9DZY - chains E and A of the 4 polymer chains in the assembly; structure by electron microscopy, 3.10 A resolution.

# Chain E
Protein: Platelet-activating factor acetylhydrolase IB subunit beta
Source organism: Homo sapiens
UniProt: P43034 (LIS1_HUMAN); residues 2-410 here = UniProt positions 2-410
Amino-acid sequence (411 residues; row label = number of the first residue in the row; numbering starts at 0):
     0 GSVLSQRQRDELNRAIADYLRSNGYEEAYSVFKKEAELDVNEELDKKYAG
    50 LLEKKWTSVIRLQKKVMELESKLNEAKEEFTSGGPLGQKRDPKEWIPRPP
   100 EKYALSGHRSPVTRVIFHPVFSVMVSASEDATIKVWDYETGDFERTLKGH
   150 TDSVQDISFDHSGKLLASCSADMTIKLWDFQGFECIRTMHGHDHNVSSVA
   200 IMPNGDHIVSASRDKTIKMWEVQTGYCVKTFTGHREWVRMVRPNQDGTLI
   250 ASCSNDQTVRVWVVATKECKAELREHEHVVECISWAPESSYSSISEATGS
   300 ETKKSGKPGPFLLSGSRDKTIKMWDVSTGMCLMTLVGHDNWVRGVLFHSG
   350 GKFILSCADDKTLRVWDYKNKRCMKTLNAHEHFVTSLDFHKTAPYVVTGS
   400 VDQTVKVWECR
Unresolved in the structure: 0-90
Sequence notes: expression tag (0-1)
Curated features (UniProtKB/Swiss-Prot):
  - region: Phe388 to Arg410 (Interaction with NDEL1)
  - modified residue: Lys53 (N6-acetyllysine), Ser109 (Phosphoserine)
  - natural variant: Phe31 (F31S: In LIS1), His149 (H149R: In LIS1), Gly162 (G162S: In LIS1), Ser169 (S169P: In SBH), Arg241 (R241P: In SBH), His277 (H277P: In LIS1), Asp317 (D317H: In LIS1)

# Chain A
Protein: Cytoplasmic dynein 1 heavy chain 1
Source organism: Homo sapiens
UniProt: Q14204 (DYHC1_HUMAN); residue numbers follow UniProt; this construct covers 2-4646
Amino-acid sequence (4843 residues; row label = number of the first residue in the row; numbers below 1 keep their minus sign (Gly-196 is residue -196)):
  -196 GDYDIPTTENLYFQGDKDCEMKRTTLDSPLGKLELSGCEQGLHRIIFLGK
  -146 GTSAADAVEVPAPAAVLGGPEPLMQATAWLNAYFHQPEAIEEFPVPALHH
   -96 PVFQQESFTRQVLWKLLKVVKFGEVISYSHLAALAGNPAATAAVKTALSG
   -46 NPVPILIPCHRVVQGDLDVGGYEGGLAVKEWLLAHEGHRLGKPGLGGSSE
     4 PGGGGGEDGSAGLEVSAVQNVADVSVLQKHLRKLVPLLLEDGGEAPAALE
    54 AALEEKSALEQMRKFLSDPQVHTVLVERSTLKEDVGDEGEEEKEFISYNI
   104 NIDIHYGVKSNSLAFIKRTPVIDADKPVSSQLRVLTLSEDSPYETLHSFI
   154 SNAVAPFFKSYIRESGKADRDGDKMAPSVEKKIAELEMGLLHLQQNIEIP
   204 EISLPIHPMITNVAKQCYERGEKPKVTDFGDKVEDPTFLNQLQSGVNRWI
   254 REIQKVTKLDRDPASGTALQEISFWLNLERALYRIQEKRESPEVLLTLDI
   304 LKHGKRFHATVSFDTDTGLKQALETVNDYNPLMKDFPLNDLLSATELDKI
   354 RQALVAIFTHLRKIRNTKYPIQRALRLVEAISRDLSSQLLKVLGTRKLMH
   404 VAYEEFEKVMVACFEVFQTWDDEYEKLQVLLRDIVKRKREENLKMVWRIN
   454 PAHRKLQARLDQMRKFRRQHEQLRAVIVRVLRPQVTAVAQQNQGEVPEPQ
   504 DMKVAEVLFDAADANAIEEVNLAYENVKEVDGLDVSKEGTEAWEAAMKRY
   554 DERIDRVETRITARLRDQLGTAKNANEMFRIFSRFNALFVRPHIRGAIRE
   604 YQTQLIQRVKDDIESLHDKFKVQYPQSQACKMSHVRDLPPVSGSIIWAKQ
   654 IDRQLTAYMKRVEDVLGKGWENHVEGQKLKQDGDSFRMKLNTQEIFDDWA
   704 RKVQQRNLGVSGRIFTIESTRVRGRTGNVLKLKVNFLPEIITLSKEVRNL
   754 KWLGFRVPLAIVNKAHQANQLYPFAISLIESVRTYERTCEKVEERNTISL
   804 LVAGLKKEVQALIAEGIALVWESYKLDPYVQRLAETVFNFQEKVDDLLII
   854 EEKIDLEVRSLETCMYDHKTFSEILNRVQKAVDDLNLHSYSNLPIWVNKL
   904 DMEIERILGVRLQAGLRAWTQVLLGQAEDKAEVDMDTDAPQVSHKPGGEP
   954 KIKNVVHELRITNQVIYLNPPIEECRYKLYQEMFAWKMVVLSLPRIQSQR
  1004 YQVGVHYELTEEEKFYRNALTRMPDGPVALEESYSAVMGIVSEVEQYVKV
  1054 WLQYQCLWDMQAENIYNRLGEDLNKWQALLVQIRKARGTFDNAETKKEFG
  1104 PVVIDYGKVQSKVNLKYDSWHKEVLSKFGQMLGSNMTEFHSQISKSRQEL
  1154 EQHSVDTASTSDAVTFITYVQSLKRKIKQFEKQVELYRNGQRLLEKQRFQ
  1204 FPPSWLYIDNIEGEWGAFNDIMRRKDSAIQQQVANLQMKIVQEDRAVESR
  1254 TTDLLTDWEKTKPVTGNLRPEEALQALTIYEGKFGRLKDDREKCAKAKEA
  1304 LELTDTGLLSGSEERVQVALEELQDLKGVWSELSKVWEQIDQMKEQPWVS
  1354 VQPRKLRQNLDALLNQLKSFPARLRQYASYEFVQRLLKGYMKINMLVIEL
  1404 KSEALKDRHWKQLMKRLHVNWVVSELTLGQIWDVDLQKNEAIVKDVLLVA
  1454 QGEMALEEFLKQIREVWNTYELDLVNYQNKCRLIRGWDDLFNKVKEHINS
  1504 VSAMKLSPYYKVFEEDALSWEDKLNRIMALFDVWIDVQRRWVYLEGIFTG
  1554 SADIKHLLPVETQRFQSISTEFLALMKKVSKSPLVMDVLNIQGVQRSLER
  1604 LADLLGKIQKALGEYLERERSSFPRFYFVGDEDLLEIIGNSKNVAKLQKH
  1654 FKKMFAGVSSIILNEDNSVVLGISSREGEEVMFKTPVSITEHPKINEWLT
  1704 LVEKEMRVTLAKLLAESVTEVEIFGKATSIDPNTYITWIDKYQAQLVVLS
  1754 AQIAWSENVETALSSMGGGGDAAPLHSVLSNVEVTLNVLADSVLMEQPPL
  1804 RRRKLEHLITELVHQRDVTRSLIKSKIDNAKSFEWLSQMRFYFDPKQTDV
  1854 LQQLSIQMANAKFNYGFEYLGVQDKLVQTPLTDRCYLTMTQALEARLGGS
  1904 PFGPAGTGKTESVKALGHQLGRFVLVFNCDETFDFQAMGRIFVGLCQVGA
  1954 WGCFDEFNRLEERMLSAVSQQVQCIQEALREHSNPNYDKTSAPITCELLN
  2004 KQVKVSPDMAIFITMNPGYAGRSNLPDNLKKLFRSLAMTKPDRQLIAQVM
  2054 LYSQGFRTAEVLANKIVPFFKLCDEQLSSQSHYDFGLRALKSVLVSAGNV
  2104 KRERIQKIKREKEERGEAVDEGEIAENLPEQEILIQSVCETMVPKLVAED
  2154 IPLLFSLLSDVFPGVQYHRGEMTALREELKKVCQEMYLTYGDGEEVGGMW
  2204 VEKVLQLYQITQINHGLMMVGPSGSGKSMAWRVLLKALERLEGVEGVAHI
  2254 IDPKAISKDHLYGTLDPNTREWTDGLFTHVLRKIIDSVRGELQKRQWIVF
  2304 DGDVDPEWVENLNSVLDDNKLLTLPNGERLSLPPNVRIMFEVQDLKYATL
  2354 ATVSRCGMVWFSEDVLSTDMIFNNFLARLRSIPLDEGEDEAQRRRKGKED
  2404 EGEEAASPMLQIQRDAATIMQPYFTSNGLVTKALEHAFQLEHIMDLTRLR
  2454 CLGSLFSMLHQACRNVAQYNANHPDFPMQIEQLERYIQRYLVYAILWSLS
  2504 GDSRLKMRAELGEYIRRITTVPLPTAPNIPIIDYEVSISGEWSPWQAKVP
  2554 QIEVETHKVAAPDVVVPTLDTVRHEALLYTWLAEHKPLVLCGPPGSGKTM
  2604 TLFSALRALPDMEVVGLNFSSATTPELLLKTFDHYCEYRRTPNGVVLAPV
  2654 QLGKWLVLFCDEINLPDMDKYGTQRVISFIRQMVEHGGFYRTSDQTWVKL
  2704 ERIQFVGACNPPTDPGRKPLSHRFLRHVPVVYVDYPGPASLTQIYGTFNR
  2754 AMLRLIPSLRTYAEPLTAAMVEFYTMSQERFTQDTQPHYIYSPREMTRWV
  2804 RGIFEALRPLETLPVEGLIRIWAHEALRLFQDRLVEDEERRWTDENIDTV
  2854 ALKHFPNIDREKAMSRPILYSNWLSKDYIPVDQEELRDYVKARLKVFYEE
  2904 ELDVPLVLFNEVLDHVLRIDRIFRQPQGHLLLIGVSGAGKTTLSRFVAWM
  2954 NGLSVYQIKVHRKYTGEDFDEDLRTVLRRSGCKNEKIAFIMDESNVLDSG
  3004 FLERMNTLLANGEVPGLFEGDEYATLMTQCKEGAQKEGLMLDSHEELYKW
  3054 FTSQVIRNLHVVFTMNPSSEGLKDRAATSPALFNRCVLNWFGDWSTEALY
  3104 QVGKEFTSKMDLEKPNYIVPDYMPVVYDKLPQPPSHREAIVNSCVFVHQT
  3154 LHQANARLAKRGGRTMAITPRHYLDFINHYANLFHEKRSELEEQQMHLNV
  3204 GLRKIKETVDQVEELRRDLRIKSQELEVKNAAANDKLKKMVKDQQEAEKK
  3254 KVMSQEIQEQLHKQQEVIADKQMSVKEDLDKVEPAVIEAQNAVKSIKKQH
  3304 LVEVRSMANPPAAVKLALESICLLLGESTTDWKQIRSIIMRENFIPTIVN
  3354 FSAEEISDAIREKMKKNYMSNPSYNYEIVNRASLACGPMVKWAIAQLNYA
  3404 DMLKRVEPLRNELQKLEDDAKDNQQKANEVEQMIRDLEASIARYKEEYAV
  3454 LISEAQAIKADLAAVEAKVNRSTALLKSLSAERERWEKTSETFKNQMSTI
  3504 AGDCLLSAAFIAYAGYFDQQMRQNLFTTWSHHLQQANIQFRTDIARTEYL
  3554 SNADERLRWQASSLPADDLCTENAIMLKRFNRYPLIIDPSGQATEFIMNE
  3604 YKDRKITRTSFLDDAFRKNLESALRFGNPLLVQDVESYDPVLNPVLNREV
  3654 RRTGGRVLITLGDQDIDLSPSFVIFLSTRDPTVEFPPDLCSRVTFVNFTV
  3704 TRSSLQSQCLNEVLKAERPDVDEKRSDLLKLQGEFQLRLRQLEKSLLQAL
  3754 NEVKGRILDDDTIITTLENLKREAAEVTRKVEETDIVMQEVETVSQQYLP
  3804 LSTACSSIYFTMESLKQIHFLYQYSLQFFLDIYHNVLYENPNLKGVTDHT
  3854 QRLSIITKDLFQVAFNRVARGMLHQDHITFAMLLARIKLKGTVGEPTYDA
  3904 EFQHFLRGNEIVLSAGSTPRIQGLTVEQAEAVVRLSCLPAFKDLIAKVQA
  3954 DEQFGIWLDSSSPEQTVPYLWSEETPATPIGQAIHRLLLIQAFRPDRLLA
  4004 MAHMFVSTNLGESFMSIMEQPLDLTHIVGTEVKPNTPVLMCSVPGYDASG
  4054 HVEDLAAEQNTQITSIAIGSAEGFNQADKAINTAVKSGRWVMLKNVHLAP
  4104 GWLMQLEKKLHSLQPHACFRLFLTMEINPKVPVNLLRAGRIFVFEPPPGV
  4154 KANMLRTFSSIPVSRICKSPNERARLYFLLAWFHAIIQERLRYAPLGWSK
  4204 KYEFGESDLRSACDTVDTWLDDTAKGRQNISPDKIPWSALKTLMAQSIYG
  4254 GRVDNEFDQRLLNTFLERLFTTRSFDSEFKLACKVDGHKDIQMPDGIRRE
  4304 EFVQWVELLPDTQTPSWLGLPNNAERVLLTTQGVDMISKMLKMQMLEDED
  4354 DLAYAETEKKTRTDSTSDGRPAWMRTLHTTASNWLHLIPQTLSHLKRTVE
  4404 NIKDPLFRFFEREVKMGAKLLQDVRQDLADVVQVCEGKKKQTNYLRTLIN
  4454 ELVKGILPRSWSHYTVPAGMTVIQWVSDFSERIKQLQNISLAAASGGAKE
  4504 LKNIHVCLGGLFVPEAYITATRQYVAQANSWSLEELCLEVNVTTSQGATL
  4554 DACSFGVTGLKLQGATCNNNKLSLSNAISTALPLTQLRWVKQTNTEKKAS
  4604 VVTLPVYLNFTRADLIFTVDFEIATKEDPRSFYERGVAVLCTE
Unresolved in the structure: -196 to 1443, 1769-1774, 1988-1995, 2115-2127, 2390-2408, 3254-3434, 3847-3848, 3896, 3975-3977, 4351-4378, 4402, 4499-4501, 4546-4556, 4596-4602
Sequence notes: expression tag (-196 to 1)
Curated features (UniProtKB/Swiss-Prot):
  - binding site (ATP): Gly1906 to Thr1913, Gly2224 to Ser2231, Gly2595 to Thr2602, Gly2937 to Thr2944
  - modified residue: Ser2 (N-acetylserine), Ser70 (Phosphoserine), Lys1125 (N6-acetyllysine), Ser1230 (Phosphoserine), Lys3480 (N6-acetyllysine), Ser4162 (Phosphoserine), Lys4283 (N6-acetyllysine), Thr4366 (Phosphothreonine), Ser4368 (Phosphoserine)
  - natural variant: Glu94 (E94K: Found in a patient with spinal muscular atrophy; uncertain significance), Lys129 (K129I: In CDCBM13), Arg264 (R264L: In SMALED1), His306 (H306R: In CMT2O and SMALED1), Ile584 (I584L: In SMALED1), Arg598 (R598C: In CMT2O and SMALED1), Thr659 to Met662 (deletion: In CDCBM13), Lys671 (K671E: In SMALED1), Pro776 (P776L: In SMALED1), Tyr970 (Y970C: In SMALED1), Gly1132 (G1132E: In SMALED1), Gln1194 (Q1194R: In CMT2O), 9 further natural variant entries in UniProt
Bound ions: Mg2+ site 1: Thr1913 (together with ADP); Mg2+ site 2: Ser2231, Asp2304, Glu2344, Glu2688
Residues lining bound ligands:
  - ADP (adenosine-5'-diphosphate), molecule 1: Leu1879, Val1880, Thr1882, Thr1885, Ala1908, Gly1909, Thr1910, Gly1911, Lys1912, Thr1913, Glu1914, Ile2049, Leu2090, Arg2091, Lys2094, Asp2320, Asp2321, Arg2358
  - ADP, molecule 2: Val2567, Val2568, Val2569, Thr2571, Thr2574, Pro2597, Gly2598, Ser2599, Gly2600, Lys2601, Thr2602, Met2603, Pro2739, Ile2747, Tyr2748, Phe2751, Pro2796, Arg2797, Thr2800
  - ADP, molecule 3: Val2907, Pro2908, Leu2909, Val2910, Phe2912, Val2915, Val2938, Ser2939, Gly2940, Ala2941, Gly2942, Lys2943, Thr2944, Thr2945, Asp2995, Thr3067, Trp3097, Arg3174, Leu3177, Asn3650
  - ATP (adenosine-5'-triphosphate): Tyr2190, Leu2191, Thr2192, Trp2203, Pro2225, Ser2226, Gly2227, Ser2228, Gly2229, Lys2230, Ser2231, Met2232, Glu2344, Leu2369, Met2373, Asn2377, Leu2452, Arg2684, Glu2688, Arg2726, Arg2729

# How chain E and chain A interact
Contacting residue pairs (20; chain E residue first):
  Met172(E) with Lys3621(A)
  His189(E) with Asn3622(A)
  Gly190(E) with Ala3618(A); Lys3621(A)
  His191(E) with Lys3621(A)
  Asp192(E) with Lys3621(A), salt bridge
  Asn203(E) with Lys4089(A), hydrogen bond (backbone-side chain)
  Asp205(E) with Asn4085(A), hydrogen bond
  Thr223(E) with Ser4115(A)
  Tyr225(E) with Ser3613(A), hydrogen bond; Asp3616(A); Gln3636(A), hydrogen bond
  Cys226(E) with Asp3616(A), hydrogen bond (backbone-side chain); Asp3617(A), hydrogen bond (backbone-backbone); Ala3618(A)
  Val227(E) with Asp3617(A)
  Lys228(E) with Asp3617(A)
  Lys266(E) with Asn2271(A), hydrogen bond
  Ser304(E) with Arg1621(A)
  Met329(E) with Pro1562(A), hydrophobic
Also at the interface, not in a pair above, chain E (18 interface residues in all): Trp219, Glu300, Lys303
Also at the interface, not in a pair above, chain A (16 interface residues in all): Asp1556, His1559, Glu3624
Interface features reported in the paper:
  - interface residues, chain E: Asn203(E), Asp205(E)
  - interface residues, chain A: Lys3621(A)

# Summary
The interface between chain E and chain A involves 18 residues on one side and 16 on the other, with 7
hydrogen bonds and 1 salt bridge. Among the polar pairs are Asp192(E)-Lys3621(A), Asn203(E)-Lys4089(A) and
Asp205(E)-Asn4085(A). Bound to chain A: ATP and 3 copies of ADP. The paper reports interface residues
Asn203(E), Asp205(E) and Lys3621(A).
Here chain E is Platelet-activating factor acetylhydrolase IB subunit beta and chain A is Cytoplasmic dynein 1
heavy chain 1, both from Homo sapiens. Entry 9DZY (Cryo-EM structure of Pre-Chi dynein bound to Lis1) was
determined by electron microscopy together with 9E0T, 9E0W, 9E22, 9E23 and 9E28 from the same study.
